Entry 4QZ6 (X-ray diffraction, 2.90 A resolution); this record covers chains K and W of the 28 polymer chains in the assembly.

== Chain K ==
Protein: Proteasome subunit beta type-5
Organism: Saccharomyces cerevisiae
Notes: EC 3.4.25.1
Reference sequence: P30656 (PSB5_YEAST); residues 1-212 here correspond to UniProt positions 76-287 (UniProt number = residue number + 75)
Amino-acid sequence (212 residues; row label = number of the first residue in the row):
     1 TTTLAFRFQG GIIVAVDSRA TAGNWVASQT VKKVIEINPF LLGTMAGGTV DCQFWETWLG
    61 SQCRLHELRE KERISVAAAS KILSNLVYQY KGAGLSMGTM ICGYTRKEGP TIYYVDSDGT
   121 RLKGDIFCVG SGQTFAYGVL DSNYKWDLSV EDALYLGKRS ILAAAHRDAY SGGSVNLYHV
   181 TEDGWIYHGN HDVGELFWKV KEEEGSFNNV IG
Construct notes: engineered mutation Thr-49 (Ala124 in P30656), Val-50 (Ala125 in P30656)
Covalent attachments: compound 04C linked to Thr-1
Metal / ion sites: Mg2+: Ala-165, Asp-168, Ser-171 (shared with Asp-204(W) of chain W)
Small-molecule neighbours: 04C (1,2,4-trideoxy-4-methyl-2-{[N-(morpholin-4-ylacetyl)-L-alanyl-O-methyl-L-tyrosyl]amino}-1-phenyl-D-xylitol): Arg-19, Ala-20, Thr-21, Ala-22, Val-31, Lys-32, Lys-33, Met-45, Ala-46, Gly-47, Gly-48, Thr-49, Ser-96, Ser-131, Tyr-170

== Chain W ==
Protein: Proteasome subunit beta type-3
Organism: Saccharomyces cerevisiae
Notes: EC 3.4.25.1
Reference sequence: P25451 (PSB3_YEAST); residues 0-204 here correspond to UniProt positions 1-205 (UniProt number = residue number + 1)
Amino-acid sequence (205 residues; each row starts with the number of its first residue; numbering starts at 0):
     0 MSDPSSINGG IVVAMTGKDC VAIACDLRLG SQSLGVSNKF EKIFHYGHVF LGITGLATDV
    60 TTLNEMFRYK TNLYKLKEER AIEPETFTQL VSSSLYERRF GPYFVGPVVA GINSKSGKPF
   120 IAGFDLIGCI DEAKDFIVSG TASDQLFGMC ESLYEPNLEP EDLFETISQA LLNAADRDAL
   180 SGWGAVVYII KKDEVVKRYL KMRQD
Disordered / not traced: 0
Metal / ion sites: Mg2+: Asp-204 (shared with Ala-165(K), Asp-168(K), Ser-171(K) of chain K)
Small-molecule neighbours: 04C (1,2,4-trideoxy-4-methyl-2-{[N-(morpholin-4-ylacetyl)-L-alanyl-O-methyl-L-tyrosyl]amino}-1-phenyl-D-xylitol): Asp-124, Leu-125, Cys-128
UniProt features mapped onto this chain:
  - modified residue: Ser-30 (Phosphoserine)
  - cross-link: Lys-69 (Glycyl lysine isopeptide (Lys-Gly) (interchain with G-Cter in ubiquitin))

== Interface between chain K and chain W ==
Residue-residue contacts - 44 pairs, chain K then chain W:
  Arg-19(K) / Asp-204(W)  salt bridge
  Asn-24(K) / Asp-177(W)
  Asn-24(K) / Ala-178(W)  hydrogen bond (backbone-backbone)
  Asn-24(K) / Leu-179(W)
  Trp-25(K) / Gln-144(W)
  Trp-25(K) / Arg-176(W)
  Val-26(K) / Asp-175(W)
  Val-26(K) / Arg-176(W)  hydrogen bond (backbone-side chain)
  Val-26(K) / Asp-177(W)
  Val-26(K) / Ala-178(W)
  Ala-27(K) / Arg-176(W)  hydrogen bond (backbone-side chain)
  Ser-28(K) / Arg-176(W)
  Gln-29(K) / Arg-202(W)
  Phe-135(K) / Leu-33(W)  hydrophobic
  Ala-165(K) / Asp-204(W)
  His-166(K) / Trp-182(W)  hydrogen bond (backbone-side chain)
  His-166(K) / Gln-203(W)  hydrogen bond (side chain-backbone)
  Arg-167(K) / Ser-32(W)
  Arg-167(K) / Gly-34(W)  hydrogen bond (side chain-backbone)
  Arg-167(K) / Val-35(W)  hydrogen bond (side chain-backbone)
  Arg-167(K) / Trp-182(W)
  Asp-168(K) / Ser-32(W)
  Ala-169(K) / Arg-27(W)
  Ala-169(K) / Ser-32(W)  hydrogen bond (backbone-backbone)
  Ala-169(K) / Ala-178(W)
  Tyr-170(K) / Ser-32(W)
  Tyr-170(K) / Ala-178(W)  hydrophobic
  Ser-171(K) / Asp-204(W)
  Gly-172(K) / Asp-204(W)
  Gly-173(K) / Arg-202(W)  hydrogen bond (backbone-side chain)
  Gly-173(K) / Asp-204(W)  hydrogen bond (backbone-side chain)
  Asp-192(K) / Arg-202(W)  salt bridge
  Val-193(K) / Asp-204(W)
  Gly-194(K) / Arg-202(W)
  Phe-197(K) / Gln-203(W)
  Trp-198(K) / Lys-200(W)
  Trp-198(K) / Met-201(W)
  Trp-198(K) / Gln-203(W)
  Asn-209(K) / Asn-37(W)  hydrogen bond (backbone-side chain)
  Asn-209(K) / Lys-38(W)  hydrogen bond (backbone-side chain)
  Val-210(K) / Asn-37(W)
  Val-210(K) / Gln-203(W)
  Ile-211(K) / Leu-26(W)  hydrophobic
  Ile-211(K) / Lys-38(W)
Interface residues without a listed pair, chain W (22 interface residues in all): Gln-31, Tyr-198

== Summary ==
Chain K and chain W form an interface of 25 and 22 residues respectively, with 12 hydrogen bonds and 2 salt
bridges. Polar pairs include Arg-19(K)/Asp-204(W), Asp-192(K)/Arg-202(W) and Val-26(K)/Arg-176(W). Bound to
chain W: compound 04C. Covalently linked compound 04C: at Thr-1(K).
Chain K is Proteasome subunit beta type-5 and chain W is Proteasome subunit beta type-3, both from
Saccharomyces cerevisiae; the structure, yCP beta5-A49T-A50V double mutant in complex with the epoxyketone
inhibitor ONX 0914, was determined by X-ray diffraction together with 4QUX, 4QUY, 4QV0, 4QV1, 4QV3, 4QV4 and
42 further entries from the same study.
